Entry 2DPD (X-ray diffraction, 3.17 A resolution); this record covers chains E and B of the 4 polymer chains in the assembly.

# Chain E
Molecule: 21-nt DNA strand
Sequence (21 nucleotides; numbered 1 to 21; the number before each row is that of its first residue):
     1 CTATGAACAT TATGTTCATA G

# Chain B
Name: Replication termination protein
Organism: Bacillus subtilis
UniProtKB: P68732 (RTP_BACSU); residues 1-122 here = UniProt positions 1-122
Chain sequence (122 residues; numbered 1 to 122; the number before each row is that of its first residue):
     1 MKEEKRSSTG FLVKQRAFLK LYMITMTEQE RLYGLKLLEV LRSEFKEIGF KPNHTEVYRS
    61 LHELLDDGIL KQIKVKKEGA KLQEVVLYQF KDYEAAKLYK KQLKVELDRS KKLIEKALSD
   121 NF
Disordered / not traced: 1-5
Construct notes: engineered mutation Ser-110 (Cys in P68732)

# Chain E / chain B interface
Contacting residue pairs (17):
  DA12(E) with Lys-14(B), sugar contact; Arg-16(B), salt bridge to the phosphate
  DT13(E) with Lys-14(B), phosphate contact; Gln-15(B), hydrogen bond to the phosphate; Arg-16(B), hydrogen bond to the phosphate; Glu-56(B), phosphate contact; Arg-59(B), hydrogen bond to the base
  DG14(E) with Gln-15(B), hydrogen bond to the phosphate; Asn-53(B), hydrogen bond to the phosphate; Thr-55(B), base contact; Glu-56(B), phosphate contact; Arg-59(B), hydrogen bond to the base
  DT15(E) with Thr-55(B), base contact
  DT16(E) with His-54(B), base contact
  DG21(E) with Leu-82(B), phosphate contact; Gln-83(B), phosphate contact; Glu-84(B), sugar contact
Also at the interface, not in a pair above, chain B (12 interface residues in all): Lys-76

# In short
Chain E and chain B form an interface of 6 and 12 residues respectively; the contacts include 6 hydrogen bonds
and 1 salt bridge. Among the polar pairs are DT13(E)/Arg-59(B), DG14(E)/Arg-59(B) and DT13(E)/Gln-15(B).
Chain E is a 21-nt DNA strand and chain B is Replication termination protein (Bacillus subtilis); the
structure, Crystal structure of the Replication Termination Protein in complex with a pseudosymmetric B-site,
was determined by X-ray diffraction.
